PDB entry 6VCS | X-ray diffraction, 1.70 A resolution | chains D and E of the 6 polymer chains in the assembly

Chain D:
Molecule: 12-nt DNA strand
Sequence (12 nucleotides; each row starts with the number of its first residue):
     1 GCCTGTACAG GC

Chain E:
Protein: E3 ubiquitin-protein ligase UHRF1
From: Homo sapiens
UniProtKB: Q96T88 (UHRF1_HUMAN), isoform Q96T88-2; residues 414-617 here correspond to UniProt positions 427-630 (UniProt number = residue number + 13)
Sequence (211 residues; numbered 413 to 623; the number before each row is that of its first residue):
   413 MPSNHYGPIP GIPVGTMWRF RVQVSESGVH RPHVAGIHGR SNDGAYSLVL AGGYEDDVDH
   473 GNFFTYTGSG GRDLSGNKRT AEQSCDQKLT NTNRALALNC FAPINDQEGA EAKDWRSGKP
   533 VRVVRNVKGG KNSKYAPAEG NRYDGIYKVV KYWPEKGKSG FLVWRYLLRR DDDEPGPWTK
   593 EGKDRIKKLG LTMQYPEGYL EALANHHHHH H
Not modelled in the structure: 413-415, 483-496, 614-623
Construct notes: expression tag (413, 618-623)

Chain D / chain E interface:
Contacting residue pairs - 5 pairs, chain D then chain E:
  DG1(D) with Arg443(E), base contact
  DC3(D) with Arg443(E), phosphate contact
  DT4(D) with His450(E), salt bridge to the phosphate
  DG5(D) with Ser453(E), phosphate contact; Asn503(E), phosphate contact
Interface residues without a listed pair, chain E (6 interface residues in all): Gly451, Arg452

Summary:
4 residues of chain D face 6 of chain E across their interface, with 1 salt bridge. Its one salt-bridged
contact is DT4(D)-His450(E).
Chain D is a 12-nt DNA strand and chain E is E3 ubiquitin-protein ligase UHRF1 (Homo sapiens); the structure,
SRA domain of UHRF1 in complex with DNA, was determined by X-ray diffraction.
